PDB entry 2FJ7 | X-ray diffraction, 3.20 A resolution | chains J and A of the 10 polymer chains in the assembly

== Chain J ==
Molecule: 147 bp DNA containing 16 bp poly dT element
Sequence (147 nucleotides; numbered 148 to 294; the number before each row is that of its first residue):
   148 ATCAATATCCACCTGCAGATACTACCAAAAGTGTATTTGGAAACTGCTCC
   198 ATCAAAAGGCATGTTCAGCTGAGTCAGCCAAATTAGCTTATCATGATTTT
   248 TTTTTTTTTTTTGACACTTTTGGTAGAATGTGCAGGTGGATATTGAT

== Chain A ==
Molecule: histone H3
Source organism: Xenopus laevis
Amino-acid sequence (135 residues; numbered 1 to 135; the number before each row is that of its first residue):
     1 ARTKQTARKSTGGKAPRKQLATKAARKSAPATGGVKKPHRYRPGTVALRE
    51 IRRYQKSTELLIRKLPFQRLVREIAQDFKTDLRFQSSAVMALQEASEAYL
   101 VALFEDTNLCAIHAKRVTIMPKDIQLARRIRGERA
Disordered / not traced: 1-37

== How chain J and chain A interact ==
Pairs across the interface (23; chain J residue first):
  DC197(J) with Arg83(A), hydrogen bond to the sugar; Gln85(A), phosphate contact; Ser86(A), hydrogen bond to the phosphate
  DA198(J) with Arg72(A), salt bridge to the phosphate; Arg83(A), sugar contact; Phe84(A), hydrogen bond to the phosphate
  DG206(J) with Arg63(A), base contact
  DC207(J) with Arg63(A), hydrogen bond to the sugar
  DA208(J) with Arg63(A), sugar contact
  DG215(J) with Arg42(A), hydrogen bond to the sugar
  DG218(J) with Lys115(A), phosphate contact; Arg116(A), phosphate contact; Val117(A), hydrogen bond to the phosphate; Thr118(A), sugar contact; Met120(A), phosphate contact
  DA219(J) with Arg116(A), salt bridge to the phosphate; Met120(A), phosphate contact
  DT291(J) with His39(A), hydrogen bond to the base
  DG292(J) with His39(A), hydrogen bond to the sugar; Arg40(A), sugar contact; Arg42(A), hydrogen bond to the phosphate; Thr45(A), phosphate contact
  DA293(J) with Arg42(A), salt bridge to the phosphate
Interface residues without a listed pair, chain J (12 interface residues in all): DC216
Interface residues without a listed pair, chain A (17 interface residues in all): Tyr41, Leu82

== Overview ==
Chain J and chain A form an interface of 12 and 17 residues respectively; the contacts include 9 hydrogen
bonds and 3 salt bridges. Among the polar pairs are DT291(J)-His39(A), DC197(J)-Arg83(A) and
DC207(J)-Arg63(A).
Here chain J is 147 bp DNA containing 16 bp poly dT element and chain A is histone H3 (Xenopus laevis). Entry
2FJ7 (Crystal structure of Nucleosome Core Particle Containing a Poly (dA.dT) Sequence Element) was determined
by X-ray diffraction.
